PDB entry 7KMI | X-ray diffraction, 1.73 A resolution | chains A and C of the 3 polymer chains in the assembly

== Chain A ==
Molecule: LY-CoV481 Fab heavy chain
Source organism: Homo sapiens
Notes: antibody fragment or engineered binder
Chain sequence (220 residues; numbered 1 to 220; the number before each row is that of its first residue):
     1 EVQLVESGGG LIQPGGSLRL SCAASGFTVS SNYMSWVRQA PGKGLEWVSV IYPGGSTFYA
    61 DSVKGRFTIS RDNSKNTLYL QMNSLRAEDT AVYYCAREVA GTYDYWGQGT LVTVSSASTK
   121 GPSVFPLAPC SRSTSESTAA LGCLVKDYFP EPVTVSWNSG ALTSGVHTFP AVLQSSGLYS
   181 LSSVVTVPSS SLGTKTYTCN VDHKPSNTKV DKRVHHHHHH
Not modelled in the structure: 219-220
Cystine bridges: Cys22-Cys95, Cys143-Cys199

== Chain C ==
Molecule: Spike protein S1
Source organism: Severe acute respiratory syndrome coronavirus 2
Notes: fragment: receptor-binding domain
UniProt: P0DTC2 (SPIKE_SARS2); residues 329-527 here = UniProt positions 329-527
Chain sequence (205 residues; each row starts with the number of its first residue):
   329 FPNITNLCPF GEVFNATRFA SVYAWNRKRI SNCVADYSVL YNSASFSTFK CYGVSPTKLN
   389 DLCFTNVYAD SFVIRGDEVR QIAPGQTGKI ADYNYKLPDD FTGCVIAWNS NNLDSKVGGN
   449 YNYLYRLFRK SNLKPFERDI STEIYQAGST PCNGVEGFNC YFPLQSYGFQ PTNGVGYQPY
   509 RVVVLSFELL HAPATVCGPH HHHHH
Not modelled in the structure: 329-333, 530-533
Differences from the reference sequence: expression tag (528-533)
Cystine bridges: Cys336-Cys361, Cys379-Cys432, Cys391-Cys525, Cys480-Cys488
Covalently attached groups: N-acetylglucosamine (NAG) linked to Asn343
Swiss-Prot annotation at these positions:
  - region: Arg403 to Asp405 (Integrin-binding motif), Asn448 to Phe456 (Immunodominant HLA epitope recognized by the CD8+)
  - glycosylation (N-linked (GlcNAc...) asparagine): Asn331 (complex), Asn343 (complex)
  - natural variant: Gly339 (G339D: In strain: Omicron/BA.1, Omicron/BA.2 and 4 more; G339H: In strain: Omicron/BA.2.75, Omicron/XBB.1.5 and 1 more), Arg346 (R346K: In strain: Mu/B.1.621; R346T: In strain: Omicron/BQ.1.1, Omicron/XBB.1.5 and 1 more), Leu368 (L368I: In strain: Omicron/XBB.1.5, Omicron/EG.5.1), Ser371 (S371F: In strain: Omicron/BA.2, Omicron/BA.2.12.1 and 6 more; S371L: In strain: Omicron/BA.1), Ser373 (S373P: In strain: Omicron/BA.1, Omicron/BA.2 and 7 more), Ser375 (S375F: In strain: Omicron/BA.1, Omicron/BA.2 and 7 more), Thr376 (T376A: In strain: Omicron/BA.2, Omicron/BA.2.12.1 and 5 more), Asp405 (D405N: In strain: Omicron/BA.2, Omicron/BA.2.12.1 and 6 more), Arg408 (R408S: In strain: Omicron/BA.2, Omicron/BA.2.12.1 and 6 more), Lys417 (K417N: In strain: Beta/B.1.351, Omicron/BA.1 and 8 more; K417T: In strain: Gamma/P.1), Asn440 (N440K: In strain: Omicron/BA.1, Omicron/BA.2 and 7 more), Lys444 (K444T: In strain: Omicron/BQ.1.1), 16 further natural variant entries in UniProt
  - mutagenesis: Asn331 (N331Q: Reduced viral infectivity), Asn343 (N343Q: Reduced viral infectivity), Leu452 (L452R: Increased resistance to neutralizing antibodies. Decreases HLA binding to NF9 epitope. Increased binding affinity to human ACE2), Tyr453 (Y453F: Decreased HLA binding to NF9 epitope. Increased binding affinity to human ACE2), Ala475 (A475V: Increased resistance to neutralizing antibodies), Val483 (V483A: Increased resistance to neutralizing antibodies), Glu484 (E484D: Increased replication in human TMEM106B overexpressing cells), Phe490 (F490L: Increased resistance to neutralizing antibodies and human covalescent sera neutralization), Gln493 (Q493N: Reduced host ACE2-binding affinity in vitro; Q493Y: Reduced host ACE2-binding affinity in vitro), Asn501 (N501T: Reduced host ACE2-binding affinity in vitro; N501Y: Increased binding affinity to human ACE2), His519 (H519P: Increased resistance to human covalescent sera neutralization)

== Interface between chain A and chain C ==
Residue-residue contacts (33; chain A residue first):
  Val2(A) - Phe486(C)  hydrophobic
  Gly26(A) - Asn487(C)  hydrogen bond (backbone-side chain)
  Phe27(A) - Ala475(C)
  Phe27(A) - Asn487(C)
  Thr28(A) - Ala475(C)  hydrogen bond (backbone-backbone)
  Thr28(A) - Gly476(C)
  Thr28(A) - Ser477(C)
  Ser31(A) - Lys458(C)
  Ser31(A) - Tyr473(C)  hydrogen bond (backbone-side chain)
  Asn32(A) - Ala475(C)  hydrogen bond (side chain-backbone)
  Tyr33(A) - Lys417(C)
  Tyr33(A) - Tyr421(C)
  Tyr33(A) - Leu455(C)  hydrogen bond (side chain-backbone)
  Tyr52(A) - Gly416(C)
  Tyr52(A) - Lys417(C)
  Tyr52(A) - Asp420(C)
  Tyr52(A) - Tyr421(C)
  Pro53(A) - Tyr421(C)
  Pro53(A) - Arg457(C)
  Pro53(A) - Lys458(C)
  Pro53(A) - Tyr473(C)
  Gly54(A) - Tyr421(C)  hydrogen bond (backbone-side chain)
  Gly54(A) - Lys458(C)
  Gly54(A) - Asn460(C)
  Ser56(A) - Thr415(C)
  Ser56(A) - Asp420(C)  hydrogen bond
  Phe58(A) - Thr415(C)
  Phe58(A) - Gly416(C)
  Arg97(A) - Phe486(C)
  Arg97(A) - Asn487(C)  hydrogen bond
  Arg97(A) - Tyr489(C)  hydrogen bond
  Val99(A) - Tyr489(C)
  Tyr105(A) - Phe486(C)
Other interface residues (no listed pair), chain A (17 interface residues in all): Gly55, Ala100
Other interface residues (no listed pair), chain C (20 interface residues in all): Phe456, Ser459, Gln474, Gln493

== In short ==
17 residues of chain A face 20 of chain C across their interface, with 9 hydrogen bonds. Polar contacts
include Gly26(A)-Asn487(C), Ser31(A)-Tyr473(C) and Asn32(A)-Ala475(C). Covalently linked N-acetylglucosamine:
at Asn343(C). Curated annotation (UniProt) lists 11 mutagenesis sites on chain C.
Here chain A is LY-CoV481 Fab heavy chain (Homo sapiens) and chain C is Spike protein S1 (Severe acute
respiratory syndrome coronavirus 2). Entry 7KMI (LY-CoV481 neutralizing antibody against SARS-CoV-2) was
determined by X-ray diffraction (same publication as 7KMG).
